6MEJ - chains C and H of the 5 polymer chains in the assembly; structure by X-ray diffraction, 2.80 A resolution.

[Chain C]
Molecule: E2 glycoprotein
From: Hepacivirus C
UniProt: C1KH25 (C1KH25_9HEPC); residues 384-645 here correspond to UniProt positions 214-475 (UniProt number = residue number - 170)
Chain sequence (262 residues; row label = number of the first residue in the row):
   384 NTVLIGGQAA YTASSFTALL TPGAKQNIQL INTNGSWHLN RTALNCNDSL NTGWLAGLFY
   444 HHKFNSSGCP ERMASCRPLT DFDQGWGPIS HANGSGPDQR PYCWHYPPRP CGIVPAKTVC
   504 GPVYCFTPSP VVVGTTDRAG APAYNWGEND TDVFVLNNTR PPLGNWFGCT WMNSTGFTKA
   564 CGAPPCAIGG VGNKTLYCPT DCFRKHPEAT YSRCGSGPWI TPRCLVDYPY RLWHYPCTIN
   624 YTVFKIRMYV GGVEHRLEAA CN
Not modelled in the structure: 384-404, 572-578
Disulfides: Cys429-Cys503, Cys452-Cys620, Cys459-Cys486, Cys494-Cys564, Cys508-Cys552, Cys569-Cys597, Cys581-Cys585, Cys607-Cys644
Covalent attachments: N-acetylglucosamine (NAG) linked to Asn423, Asn430, Asn448, Asn540, Asn556, Asn623

[Chain H]
Molecule: antibody HEPC3 Heavy Chain
From: Homo sapiens
Notes: antibody fragment or engineered binder
Chain sequence (241 residues; row label = number of the first residue in the row; a row labelled like 82A-82C holds insertion residues (82A, then the next letters in order)):
     1 QVQLVQSGAE VKKPGSSVKV SCKASGGTLN SYEITWVRQA PGQGLEWMGG ITPIFETTYA
    61 QKFQGRVTIT ADESTSTTYM EL
82A-82C SSL
    83 RPEDTAVYYC ARDGVRYC
100A-100I GGGRCYNWF
   101 DPWGQGTLVT VSSASTKGPS VFPLAPSSKS TSGGTAALGC LVKDYFPEPV TVSWNSGALT
   161 SGVHTFPAVL QSSGLYSLSS VVTVPSSSLG TQTYICNVNH KPSNTKVDKR VEPKSCDKTA
   221 GWSHPQFEK
Not modelled in the structure: 129-130, 216-229
Disulfides: Cys22-Cys92, Cys100-Cys100E, Cys140-Cys196

[How chain C and chain H interact]
Contacting residue pairs (48):
  Gln409(C) - Val97(H)
  Gln409(C) - Asn100G(H)
  Asn410(C) - Gly100C(H)  hydrogen bond (side chain-backbone)
  Leu427(C) - Cys100(H)
  Leu427(C) - Gly100A(H)
  Asn428(C) - Cys100(H)
  Cys429(C) - Arg98(H)
  Cys429(C) - Tyr99(H)
  Cys429(C) - Cys100(H)  hydrogen bond (backbone-backbone)
  Asn430(C) - Arg98(H)
  Asp431(C) - Arg94(H)  salt bridge
  Asp431(C) - Arg98(H)  hydrogen bond (backbone-side chain)
  Ser432(C) - Arg98(H)
  Leu433(C) - Gln1(H)  hydrogen bond (backbone-backbone)
  Asn434(C) - Gln1(H)  hydrogen bond (backbone-backbone)
  Asn434(C) - Val2(H)  hydrogen bond (backbone-backbone)
  Asn434(C) - Arg94(H)  hydrogen bond
  Asn434(C) - Arg98(H)  hydrogen bond
  Asn434(C) - Asp101(H)
  Asn434(C) - Pro102(H)
  Thr435(C) - Gln1(H)
  Thr435(C) - Gly27(H)
  Thr435(C) - Thr28(H)  hydrogen bond (backbone-backbone)
  Gly436(C) - Leu29(H)
  Gly436(C) - Arg94(H)
  Trp437(C) - Thr28(H)
  Leu438(C) - Arg98(H)
  Leu438(C) - Cys100(H)  hydrophobic
  Ala439(C) - Leu29(H)  hydrophobic
  Ala439(C) - Glu33(H)
  Ala439(C) - Arg94(H)
  Ala439(C) - Val97(H)  hydrophobic
  Tyr443(C) - Thr52(H)
  Tyr443(C) - Pro53(H)
  Tyr443(C) - Ile54(H)  hydrophobic
  Lys446(C) - Leu29(H)
  Lys446(C) - Asn30(H)  hydrogen bond (backbone-backbone)
  Lys446(C) - Pro53(H)  hydrogen bond (side chain-backbone)
  Lys446(C) - Ile54(H)
  Lys446(C) - Glu73(H)
  Phe447(C) - Thr28(H)
  Phe447(C) - Asn30(H)  hydrogen bond (backbone-side chain)
  Asn448(C) - Gly27(H)  hydrogen bond (side chain-backbone)
  Asn448(C) - Thr28(H)  hydrogen bond (backbone-backbone)
  Asn448(C) - Leu29(H)
  Asn448(C) - Asn30(H)
  Trp529(C) - Gly100C(H)
  Glu531(C) - Gly100B(H)
Also at the interface, not in a pair above, chain C (23 interface residues in all): Gly440, Phe442
Also at the interface, not in a pair above, chain H (25 interface residues in all): Tyr32, Glu56, Cys100E

[Summary]
23 residues of chain C and 25 residues of chain H are in contact; the contacts include 14 hydrogen bonds and 1
salt bridge. Polar pairs include Asp431(C)-Arg94(H), Asn410(C)-Gly100C(H) and Asp431(C)-Arg98(H). Covalently
linked N-acetylglucosamine: at Asn423(C), Asn430(C), Asn448(C), Asn540(C), Asn556(C) and Asn623(C).
Chain C is E2 glycoprotein (Hepacivirus C) and chain H is antibody HEPC3 Heavy Chain (Homo sapiens); the
structure, Crystal structure of Hepatitis C virus envelope glycoprotein E2 ectodomain in complex with human
antibodies HEPC3 ..., was determined by X-ray diffraction, deposited together with 6MED, 6MEE, 6MEG, 6MEH,
6MEI and 6MEK.
